4PI2 - chains I and J of the 12 polymer chains in the assembly; structure by X-ray diffraction, 3.33 A resolution.

== Chain I ==
Molecule: Particulate methane monooxygenase subunit B
Source organism: Methylocystis sp. ATCC 49242
Notes: EC 1.14.18.3
Chain sequence (420 residues; row label = number of the first residue in the row):
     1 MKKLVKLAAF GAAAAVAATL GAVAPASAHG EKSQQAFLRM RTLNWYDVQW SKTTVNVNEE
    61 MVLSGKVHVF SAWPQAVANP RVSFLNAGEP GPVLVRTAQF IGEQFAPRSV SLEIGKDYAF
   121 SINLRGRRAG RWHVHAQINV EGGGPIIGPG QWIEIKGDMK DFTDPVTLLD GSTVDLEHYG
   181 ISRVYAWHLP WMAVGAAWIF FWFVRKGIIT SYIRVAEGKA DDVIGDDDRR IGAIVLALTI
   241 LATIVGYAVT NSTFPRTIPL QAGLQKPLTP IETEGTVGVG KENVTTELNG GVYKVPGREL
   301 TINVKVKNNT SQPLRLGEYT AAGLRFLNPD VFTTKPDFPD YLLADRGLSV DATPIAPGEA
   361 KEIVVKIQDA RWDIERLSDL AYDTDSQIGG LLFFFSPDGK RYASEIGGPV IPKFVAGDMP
Not modelled in the structure: 1-28, 419-420
Metal / ion sites: Cu ion: His-29, His-133, His-135

== Chain J ==
Molecule: Particulate methane monooxygenase subunit A
Source organism: Methylocystis sp. ATCC 49242
Notes: EC 1.14.18.3
Chain sequence (252 residues; numbered 1 to 252; the number before each row is that of its first residue):
     1 MSQSKSGGAV GPFNSVAEAA GCVQTVDWML LVLLFFAVLG GYHVHFMLTA GDWDFWVDWK
    61 DRRMWPTVVP ILGVTFCAAS QAFWWVNFRL PFGAVFAALG LLIGEWINRY VNFWGWTYFP
   121 ISLVFPSALI VPAIWLDVIL LLSGSYVITA VVGSLGWGLL FYPNNWPAIA AFHQATEQHG
   181 QLMTLADLIG FHFVRTSMPE YIRMVERGTL RTFGKDVVPV AAFFSGFVSM MVYFLWWFMG
   241 RWYSTTKVID TI
Not modelled in the structure: 1-8

== How chain I and chain J interact ==
Pairs across the interface (169; chain I residue first):
  Val-82(I) / Tyr-201(J)  hydrophobic
  Phe-84(I) / Pro-199(J)  hydrophobic
  Phe-84(I) / Glu-200(J)
  Asn-86(I) / Val-194(J)
  Asn-86(I) / Arg-195(J)  hydrogen bond (side chain-backbone)
  Ala-87(I) / Val-194(J)
  Glu-89(I) / Val-194(J)
  Glu-89(I) / Thr-196(J)
  Gly-91(I) / Val-194(J)
  Pro-92(I) / Thr-117(J)
  Pro-92(I) / Tyr-118(J)
  Pro-92(I) / Phe-119(J)  hydrophobic
  Pro-92(I) / Phe-193(J)  hydrophobic
  Pro-92(I) / Val-194(J)
  Val-95(I) / His-192(J)
  Val-95(I) / Phe-193(J)  hydrophobic
  Arg-96(I) / Phe-191(J)  hydrogen bond (side chain-backbone)
  Arg-96(I) / His-192(J)  hydrogen bond (backbone-backbone)
  Arg-96(I) / Val-194(J)
  Ala-98(I) / His-179(J)
  Ala-98(I) / Phe-191(J)  hydrophobic
  Gln-99(I) / Phe-191(J)
  Phe-100(I) / His-179(J)
  Phe-105(I) / Gln-178(J)
  Phe-105(I) / His-179(J)
  Phe-105(I) / Gln-181(J)
  Pro-107(I) / Met-183(J)  hydrophobic
  Pro-107(I) / Phe-191(J)  hydrophobic
  Arg-108(I) / Gln-181(J)
  Arg-108(I) / Glu-200(J)
  Ser-109(I) / Glu-200(J)  hydrogen bond (backbone-side chain)
  Ser-109(I) / Tyr-201(J)
  Arg-127(I) / Trp-114(J)
  Arg-127(I) / Tyr-118(J)  hydrogen bond (side chain-backbone)
  Arg-127(I) / Phe-193(J)
  Arg-128(I) / Tyr-118(J)
  Gln-137(I) / Thr-196(J)
  Asn-139(I) / Tyr-201(J)
  Val-140(I) / Tyr-201(J)
  Glu-141(I) / Tyr-201(J)  hydrogen bond (backbone-side chain)
  Met-159(I) / Trp-114(J)  hydrophobic
  Asp-164(I) / His-192(J)  salt bridge
  Val-166(I) / Thr-176(J)
  Val-166(I) / Gln-178(J)
  Val-166(I) / Leu-188(J)  hydrophobic
  Val-166(I) / His-192(J)
  Thr-167(I) / Thr-176(J)  hydrogen bond (backbone-side chain)
  Leu-168(I) / Gln-174(J)
  Leu-168(I) / Ala-175(J)
  Leu-169(I) / Ala-175(J)  hydrogen bond (backbone-backbone)
  Leu-169(I) / Glu-177(J)
  Leu-169(I) / Leu-182(J)  hydrophobic
  Leu-176(I) / Ser-122(J)
  Leu-176(I) / Ile-189(J)  hydrophobic
  Leu-176(I) / His-192(J)
  Glu-177(I) / Trp-114(J)
  Glu-177(I) / Phe-193(J)
  Tyr-179(I) / Ser-122(J)
  Tyr-179(I) / Ala-171(J)
  Tyr-179(I) / Phe-172(J)
  Tyr-179(I) / Gln-174(J)  hydrogen bond
  Tyr-179(I) / Leu-185(J)  hydrophobic
  Gly-180(I) / Phe-172(J)
  Ile-181(I) / Ile-121(J)
  Ile-181(I) / Ser-122(J)
  Arg-183(I) / Pro-167(J)
  Val-184(I) / Trp-106(J)  hydrophobic
  Val-184(I) / Phe-125(J)  hydrophobic
  Tyr-185(I) / Trp-106(J)  hydrophobic
  Tyr-185(I) / Tyr-110(J)
  Tyr-185(I) / Ile-121(J)
  Trp-187(I) / Asn-164(J)  hydrogen bond (side chain-backbone)
  Trp-187(I) / Pro-167(J)
  His-188(I) / Trp-106(J)
  His-188(I) / Pro-126(J)  hydrogen bond (side chain-backbone)
  Trp-191(I) / Ile-130(J)
  Trp-191(I) / Val-131(J)  hydrophobic
  Met-192(I) / Leu-99(J)  hydrophobic
  Met-192(I) / Leu-102(J)
  Met-192(I) / Ile-103(J)  hydrophobic
  Met-192(I) / Trp-106(J)
  Met-192(I) / Ile-130(J)  hydrophobic
  Val-194(I) / Ile-134(J)  hydrophobic
  Gly-195(I) / Val-95(J)
  Ala-196(I) / Leu-99(J)
  Trp-198(I) / Pro-91(J)  hydrogen bond (side chain-backbone)
  Trp-198(I) / Phe-92(J)
  Trp-198(I) / Val-95(J)
  Trp-198(I) / Val-138(J)  hydrophobic
  Ile-199(I) / Phe-92(J)
  Ile-199(I) / Val-95(J)  hydrophobic
  Ile-199(I) / Phe-96(J)  hydrophobic
  Ile-199(I) / Leu-99(J)  hydrophobic
  Phe-200(I) / Trp-28(J)  hydrophobic
  Trp-202(I) / Pro-91(J)
  Trp-202(I) / Phe-92(J)  hydrophobic
  Trp-202(I) / Leu-141(J)  hydrophobic
  Phe-203(I) / Asp-27(J)
  Phe-203(I) / Trp-28(J)
  Phe-203(I) / Leu-31(J)  hydrophobic
  Lys-206(I) / Leu-90(J)
  Gly-207(I) / Asp-27(J)
  Ile-208(I) / Asp-27(J)  hydrogen bond (backbone-side chain)
  Ile-208(I) / Leu-30(J)  hydrophobic
  Ile-208(I) / Leu-31(J)
  Ile-208(I) / Trp-84(J)  hydrophobic
  Ile-208(I) / Phe-88(J)  hydrophobic
  Ile-209(I) / Val-26(J)  hydrophobic
  Ile-209(I) / Asp-27(J)  hydrogen bond (backbone-side chain)
  Ser-211(I) / Phe-88(J)
  Tyr-212(I) / Asn-87(J)
  Tyr-212(I) / Phe-88(J)  hydrophobic
  Val-215(I) / Asn-87(J)
  Val-215(I) / Phe-88(J)
  Val-215(I) / Arg-89(J)
  Val-223(I) / Phe-88(J)
  Val-223(I) / Arg-89(J)
  Ile-224(I) / Trp-85(J)  hydrophobic
  Ile-224(I) / Arg-89(J)
  Ile-224(I) / Pro-91(J)
  Ile-224(I) / Leu-141(J)  hydrophobic
  Asp-228(I) / Leu-141(J)
  Arg-229(I) / Leu-141(J)
  Arg-229(I) / Leu-142(J)
  Gly-232(I) / Val-138(J)
  Gly-232(I) / Leu-141(J)
  Ala-233(I) / Leu-142(J)
  Leu-236(I) / Trp-135(J)  hydrophobic
  Leu-236(I) / Val-138(J)  hydrophobic
  Thr-239(I) / Ile-134(J)
  Ile-240(I) / Trp-135(J)  hydrophobic
  Thr-243(I) / Val-131(J)
  Gly-246(I) / Pro-167(J)
  Tyr-247(I) / Pro-163(J)
  Tyr-247(I) / Trp-166(J)
  Thr-250(I) / Pro-167(J)
  Thr-250(I) / Ala-170(J)
  Asn-251(I) / Trp-166(J)
  Phe-254(I) / Ala-170(J)  hydrophobic
  Phe-254(I) / Ala-171(J)
  Phe-254(I) / Gln-174(J)
  Thr-257(I) / Trp-166(J)
  Thr-257(I) / Ala-170(J)
  Thr-257(I) / His-173(J)
  Thr-257(I) / Gln-174(J)
  Ile-258(I) / His-173(J)  hydrogen bond (backbone-backbone)
  Ile-258(I) / Ala-175(J)  hydrophobic
  Ile-258(I) / Leu-182(J)  hydrophobic
  Ile-258(I) / Met-183(J)
  Ile-258(I) / Thr-184(J)
  Pro-259(I) / Arg-62(J)
  Pro-259(I) / His-173(J)
  Pro-259(I) / Thr-184(J)
  Leu-260(I) / Asp-58(J)
  Leu-260(I) / Lys-60(J)
  Leu-260(I) / Asp-61(J)
  Leu-260(I) / His-173(J)
  Leu-260(I) / Thr-184(J)
  Leu-260(I) / Ala-186(J)  hydrophobic
  Leu-260(I) / Asp-187(J)
  Leu-260(I) / Arg-203(J)
  Gln-261(I) / Leu-182(J)
  Gln-261(I) / Asp-187(J)  hydrogen bond (backbone-side chain)
  Gln-261(I) / Arg-203(J)  hydrogen bond (backbone-side chain)
  Ala-262(I) / Glu-200(J)
  Ala-262(I) / Arg-203(J)
  Gly-263(I) / Glu-200(J)  hydrogen bond (backbone-side chain)
  Gly-263(I) / Arg-207(J)
  Gln-265(I) / Gln-181(J)
Interface residues without a listed pair, chain I (85 interface residues in all): Ser-83, Leu-94, Thr-97, Ala-106, Asp-170, Val-174, Leu-189
Interface residues without a listed pair, chain J (85 interface residues in all): Val-23, Gln-24, Val-57, Trp-59, Val-86, Pro-120, Ser-127, Ala-128, Asp-137, Ala-168, Val-205, Glu-206

== Summary ==
The chain I/chain J interface involves 85 residues from each chain; the contacts include 18 hydrogen bonds and
1 salt bridge. Among the polar pairs are Asp-164(I)/His-192(J), Asn-86(I)/Arg-195(J) and Arg-96(I)/Phe-191(J).
The Cu ion site is built by His-29(I), His-133(I) and His-135(I).
Here chain I is Particulate methane monooxygenase subunit B and chain J is Particulate methane monooxygenase
subunit A, both from Methylocystis sp. ATCC 49242. Entry 4PI2 (Crystal structure of particulate methane
monooxygenase from Methylocystis sp. ATCC 49242 (Rockwell) soaked in zinc) was determined by X-ray diffraction
(same publication as 4PHZ and 4PI0).
